Entry 6GEN (electron microscopy, 3.60 A resolution); this record covers chains G and J of the 20 polymer chains in the assembly.

[Chain G]
Name: Histone H2B.1
Source organism: Saccharomyces cerevisiae (strain ATCC 204508 / S288c)
UniProt: P02293 (H2B1_YEAST); residues 0-130 here correspond to UniProt positions 1-131 (UniProt number = residue number + 1)
Sequence (131 residues; each row starts with the number of its first residue; numbering starts at 0):
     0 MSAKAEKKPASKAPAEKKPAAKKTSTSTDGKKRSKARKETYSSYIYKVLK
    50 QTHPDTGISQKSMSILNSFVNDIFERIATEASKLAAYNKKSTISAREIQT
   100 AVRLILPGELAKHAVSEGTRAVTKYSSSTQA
Not modelled in the structure: 0-32, 129-130

[Chain J]
Molecule: 173-nt DNA strand
Source organism: synthetic construct
Sequence (173 nucleotides; row label = number of the first residue in the row; numbers below 1 keep their minus sign (DT-76 is residue -76)):
   -76 TGCACAGGATGTATATATCTGACACGTGCCTGGAGACTAGGGAGTAATCC
   -26 CCTTGGCGGTTAAAACGCGGGGGACAGCGCGTACGTGCGTTTAAGCGGTG
    24 CTAGAGCTGTCTACGACCAATTGAGCGGCCTCGGCACCGGGATTCTCCAG
    74 GGCGGCCGCGGATGCATTAATGC

[Chain G / chain J interface]
Pairs across the interface (10; chain G residue first):
  Lys34(G) with DG51(J), salt bridge to the phosphate
  Arg36(G) with DC49(J), sugar contact; DG50(J), phosphate contact
  Lys37(G) with DC49(J), sugar contact; DG50(J), salt bridge to the phosphate
  Glu38(G) with DC49(J), phosphate contact
  Thr39(G) with DC49(J), hydrogen bond to the phosphate
  Ser41(G) with DC49(J), phosphate contact
  Tyr43(G) with DG48(J), hydrogen bond to the phosphate
  Lys46(G) with DG48(J), salt bridge to the phosphate
Also at the interface, not in a pair above, chain G (10 interface residues in all): Ala35, Ser42

[Overview]
10 residues of chain G face 4 of chain J across their interface, with 2 hydrogen bonds and 3 salt bridges.
Among the polar pairs are Thr39(G)-DC49(J), Tyr43(G)-DG48(J) and Lys34(G)-DG51(J).
Chain G is Histone H2B.1 (Saccharomyces cerevisiae (strain ATCC 204508 / S288c)) and chain J is a 173-nt DNA
strand (synthetic construct); the structure, Chromatin remodeller-nucleosome complex at 4.5 A resolution, was
determined by electron microscopy (same publication as 6GEJ).
